PDB entry 1O9F | X-ray diffraction, 2.70 A resolution | chains A and P

Chain A:
Name: 14-3-3-like protein C
Organism: Nicotiana tabacum
UniProt: P93343 (143C_TOBAC); residue numbers follow UniProt; this construct covers 1-260
Chain sequence (260 residues; each row starts with the number of its first residue):
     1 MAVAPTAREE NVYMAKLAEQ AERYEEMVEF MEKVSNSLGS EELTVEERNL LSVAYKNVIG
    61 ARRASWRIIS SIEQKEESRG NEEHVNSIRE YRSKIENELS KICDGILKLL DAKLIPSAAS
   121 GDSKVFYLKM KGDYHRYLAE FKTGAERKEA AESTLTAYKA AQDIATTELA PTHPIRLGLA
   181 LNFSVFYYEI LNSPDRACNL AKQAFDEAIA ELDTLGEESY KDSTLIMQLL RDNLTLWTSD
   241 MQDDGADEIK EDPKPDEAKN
Disordered / not traced: 1-4, 217-219, 241-260
Small-molecule neighbours: fusicoccin (FSC): Glu19, Glu46, Asn49, Leu50, Ser52, Val53, Phe126, Lys129, Met130, Asp133, Pro174, Ile175, Gly178, Lys221, Asp222, Leu225, Ile226
From the paper describing this entry:
  - binding site for fusicoccin: Asn49, Lys129, Asp222

Chain P:
Name: Plasma membrane h+ atpase
UniProt: Q40409 (Q40409); residues 1-5 here correspond to UniProt positions 436-440 (UniProt number = residue number + 435)
Chain sequence (5 residues; row label = number of the first residue in the row):
     1 QSYTV
Modified positions: Thr4 (phosphothreonine; TPO)

How chain A and chain P interact:
Contacting residue pairs (23; chain A residue first):
  Lys56(A) - Thr4(P)
  Lys56(A) - Val5(P)
  Arg63(A) - Thr4(P)
  Arg67(A) - Gln1(P)
  Lys129(A) - Val5(P)  hydrogen bond (side chain-backbone)
  Arg136(A) - Thr4(P)
  Tyr137(A) - Thr4(P)
  Gly178(A) - Val5(P)
  Leu181(A) - Tyr3(P)
  Leu181(A) - Thr4(P)
  Leu181(A) - Val5(P)
  Asn182(A) - Thr4(P)
  Asn182(A) - Val5(P)  hydrogen bond (side chain-backbone)
  Val185(A) - Ser2(P)
  Val185(A) - Tyr3(P)
  Val185(A) - Thr4(P)
  Glu189(A) - Gln1(P)
  Glu189(A) - Ser2(P)  hydrogen bond (side chain-backbone)
  Leu229(A) - Tyr3(P)  hydrophobic
  Asp232(A) - Tyr3(P)
  Asn233(A) - Ser2(P)
  Asn233(A) - Tyr3(P)  hydrogen bond (side chain-backbone)
  Trp237(A) - Ser2(P)  hydrogen bond
Interface residues without a listed pair, chain A (19 interface residues in all): Asp133, Tyr188, Ile226, Leu236

Summary:
19 residues of chain A and 5 residues of chain P are in contact; the contacts include 5 hydrogen bonds. Among
the polar pairs are Lys129(A)-Val5(P), Asn182(A)-Val5(P) and Glu189(A)-Ser2(P). Ligands of chain A:
fusicoccin. The paper reports a binding site for fusicoccin at Asn49(A), Lys129(A) and Asp222(A).
Here chain A is 14-3-3-like protein C (Nicotiana tabacum) and chain P is Plasma membrane h+ atpase. Entry 1O9F
(Structural view of a fungal toxin acting on a 14-3-3 regulatory complex) was determined by X-ray diffraction,
deposited together with 1O9C, 1O9D and 1O9E.
